PDB entry 9Q94 | electron microscopy, 5.80 A resolution (low resolution: residue-level contacts below are approximate; hydrogen-bond / salt-bridge calls are withheld) | chains T and M of the 14 polymer chains in the assembly

# Chain T
Molecule: 34-nt DNA strand
From: Escherichia coli K-12
Sequence (34 nucleotides; numbered 1 to 34; the number before each row is that of its first residue):
     1 AGGGCTGATC GTGCAAAAGT CGTGCCAGCC GTCT

# Chain M
Name: RNA polymerase sigma-54 factor
From: Klebsiella pneumoniae
UniProt: A0A0N9UTC1 (A0A0N9UTC1_KLEPN); numbering as in UniProt (aligned over 1-477)
Chain sequence (477 residues; row label = number of the first residue in the row):
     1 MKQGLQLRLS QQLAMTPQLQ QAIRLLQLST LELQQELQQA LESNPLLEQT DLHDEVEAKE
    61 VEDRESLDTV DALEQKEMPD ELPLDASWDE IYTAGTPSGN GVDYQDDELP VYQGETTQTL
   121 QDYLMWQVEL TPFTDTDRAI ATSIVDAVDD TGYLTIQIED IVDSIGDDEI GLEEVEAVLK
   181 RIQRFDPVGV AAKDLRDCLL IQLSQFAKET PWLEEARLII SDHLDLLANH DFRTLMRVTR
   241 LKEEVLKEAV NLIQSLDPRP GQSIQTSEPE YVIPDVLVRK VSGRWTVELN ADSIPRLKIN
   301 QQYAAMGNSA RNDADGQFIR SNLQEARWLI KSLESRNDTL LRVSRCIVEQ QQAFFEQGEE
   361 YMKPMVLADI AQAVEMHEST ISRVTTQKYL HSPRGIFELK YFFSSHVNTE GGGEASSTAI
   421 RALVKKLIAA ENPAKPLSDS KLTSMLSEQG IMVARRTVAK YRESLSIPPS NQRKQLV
Disordered / not traced: 49-108

# Chain T / chain M interface
Contacting residue pairs (19; chain T residue first):
  DG11(T) - Thr16(M)
  DG11(T) - Gln20(M)
  DG11(T) - Trp328(M)
  DT12(T) - Ala14(M)
  DT12(T) - Met15(M)
  DT12(T) - Thr16(M)
  DT12(T) - Gln21(M)
  DT12(T) - Arg24(M)
  DT12(T) - Leu25(M)
  DG13(T) - Pro17(M)
  DC14(T) - His377(M)
  DC14(T) - Ser379(M)
  DA15(T) - Ser379(M)
  DG22(T) - Ser405(M)
  DG22(T) - His406(M)
  DT23(T) - Val407(M)
  DT23(T) - Asn408(M)
  DG24(T) - Ala454(M)
  DG24(T) - Arg456(M)
Other interface residues (no listed pair), chain T (10 interface residues in all): DC25, DT32
Other interface residues (no listed pair), chain M (23 interface residues in all): Ala22, Arg233, Gln324, Thr380, Ser417, Thr457

# Summary
Chain T and chain M form an interface of 10 and 23 residues respectively.
Here chain T is a 34-nt DNA strand (Escherichia coli K-12) and chain M is RNA polymerase sigma-54 factor
(Klebsiella pneumoniae). Entry 9Q94 (CryoEM structure of bacterial transcription intermediate complex mediated
by activator PspF containing nifH promoter DNA containing ...) was determined by electron microscopy,
deposited together with 9Q91, 9Q92, 9Q93, 9Q95, 9Q96, 9Q97 and 9Q98.
